Entry 5OF3 (X-ray diffraction, 2.91 A resolution); this record covers chains B and C of the 6 polymer chains in the assembly.

# Chain B
Molecule: DNA primase large subunit PriL
From: Sulfolobus solfataricus (strain ATCC 35092 / DSM 1617 / JCM 11322 / P2)
UniProt: Q9UWW1 (PRIL_SULSO); numbering as in UniProt (aligned over 1-307)
Amino-acid sequence (307 residues; each row starts with the number of its first residue):
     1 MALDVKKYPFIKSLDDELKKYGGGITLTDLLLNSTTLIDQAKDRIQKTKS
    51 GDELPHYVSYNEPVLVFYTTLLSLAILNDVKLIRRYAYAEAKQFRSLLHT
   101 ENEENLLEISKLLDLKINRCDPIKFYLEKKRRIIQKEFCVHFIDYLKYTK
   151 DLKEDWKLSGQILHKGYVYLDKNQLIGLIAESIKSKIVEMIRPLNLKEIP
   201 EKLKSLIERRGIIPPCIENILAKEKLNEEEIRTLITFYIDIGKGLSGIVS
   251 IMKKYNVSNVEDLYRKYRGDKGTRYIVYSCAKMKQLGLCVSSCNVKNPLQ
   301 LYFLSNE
Unresolved in the structure: 1-2, 268-292, 307
Disulfides: Cys120-Cys139
From the paper describing this entry:
  - mutagenesis - R232A: unchanged catalytic activity

# Chain C
Molecule: Uncharacterized protein
From: Sulfolobus solfataricus (strain ATCC 35092 / DSM 1617 / JCM 11322 / P2)
UniProt: Q97ZS7 (Q97ZS7_SULSO); residue numbers follow UniProt; this construct covers 1-154
Amino-acid sequence (154 residues; row label = number of the first residue in the row):
     1 MSQEKKAKKIILHYPDDTPAGYIEYAEGSSSIYDNEGNFLFKVEGKFPPQ
    51 PKKSSDYSWIEKVLEMGLQDSRKRFILYVASRYLVNVKGVNEDEALQTLK
   101 EFYYKLQSGKVYESWLKSVINGVKKKGLLPWSLKRIEERDKEMYNEIIRV
   151 LKNS
Unresolved in the structure: 1-47
Ion coordination: Mn2+: Asp70 (together with AMP-CPP)
Small-molecule neighbours: AMP-CPP (APC; diphosphomethylphosphonic acid adenosyl ester): Gln69, Asp70, Ser71, Arg72, Lys73, Arg74, Leu77, Tyr78, Tyr103, Trp115
From the paper describing this entry:
  - binding site for AMP-CPP: Asp70, Arg72 to Arg74
  - contacts within the chain: Arg72-Tyr103, Arg74-Asp140
  - Mn2+ coordination: Asp70
  - mutagenesis - D70A, R74A: decreased catalytic activity on mixed-sequence DNA template
  - mutagenesis - R72A: abolished catalytic activity on mixed-sequence DNA template
  - mutagenesis - R72A: abolished binding to ATP

# Chain B / chain C interface
Pairs across the interface - 15 pairs, chain B then chain C:
  Leu77(B) - Gln50(C)
  Lys150(B) - Lys125(C)
  Pro193(B) - Val87(C)
  Leu196(B) - Ser55(C)
  Leu196(B) - Val87(C)
  Lys204(B) - Lys52(C)
  Ile239(B) - Pro49(C)
  Asp240(B) - Pro49(C)
  Ile241(B) - Pro49(C)
  Gly242(B) - Pro49(C)
  Gly242(B) - Gln50(C)
  Gly242(B) - Lys52(C)
  Ser246(B) - Lys53(C)  hydrogen bond (side chain-backbone)
  Tyr267(B) - Pro49(C)  hydrogen bond (side chain-backbone)
  Tyr267(B) - Pro51(C)
Other interface residues (no listed pair), chain B (17 interface residues in all): Lys147, Glu189, Arg192, Glu201, Lys243, Gly244
Other interface residues (no listed pair), chain C (14 interface residues in all): Pro48, Asn86, Lys88, Glu92, Lys124, Gly127
The authors on this interface:
  - interface residues, chain C: Pro48(C)

# In short
17 residues of chain B and 14 residues of chain C are in contact; the contacts include 2 hydrogen bonds. Among
the polar pairs are Ser246(B)-Lys53(C) and Tyr267(B)-Pro49(C). From the paper: a binding site for AMP-CPP at
Asp70(C) and Arg72(C); D70A and R74A of chain C reduce catalytic activity on mixed-sequence DNA template; 4
substitutions were tested in all.
Here chain B is DNA primase large subunit PriL and chain C is Uncharacterized protein, both from Sulfolobus
solfataricus (strain ATCC 35092 / DSM 1617 / JCM 11322 / P2). Entry 5OF3 (Crystal structure of the
heterotrimeric PriSLX primase from S. solfataricus) was determined by X-ray diffraction (same publication as
5OFN).
